PDB entry 8TV5 | X-ray diffraction, 4.60 A resolution (low resolution: residue-level contacts below are approximate; hydrogen-bond / salt-bridge calls are withheld) | chains A and C of the 4 polymer chains in the assembly

== Chain A ==
Protein: S1CE variant of Fab_L1 heavy chain
From: Homo sapiens
Sequence (236 residues; numbered 1 to 245; 9 numbers in that range are skipped by the numbering (no residue carries them; nothing is unmodelled there); the number before each row is that of its first residue):
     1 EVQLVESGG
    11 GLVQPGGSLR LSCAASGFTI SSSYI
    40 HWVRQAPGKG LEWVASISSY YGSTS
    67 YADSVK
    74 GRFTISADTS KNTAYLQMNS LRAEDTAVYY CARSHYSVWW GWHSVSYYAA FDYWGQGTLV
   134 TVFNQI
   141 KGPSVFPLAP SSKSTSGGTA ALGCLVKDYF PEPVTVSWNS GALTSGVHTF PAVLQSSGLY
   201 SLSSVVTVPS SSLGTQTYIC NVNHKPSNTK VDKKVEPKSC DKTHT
Not modelled in the structure: 241-245
Disulfide bonds: Cys23-Cys104, Cys164-Cys220

== Chain C ==
Protein: Ephrin type-A receptor 2
From: Homo sapiens
Notes: EC 2.7.10.1
UniProtKB: P29317 (EPHA2_HUMAN); residues 23-326 here = UniProt positions 23-326
Sequence (308 residues; row label = number of the first residue in the row):
    23 AAQGKEVVLL DFAAAGGELG WLTHPYGKGW DLMQNIMNDM PIYMYSVCNV MSGDQDNWLR
    83 TNWVYRGEAE RIFIELKFTV RDCNSFPGGA SSCKETFNLY YAESDLDYGT NFQKRLFTKI
   143 DTIAPDEITV SSDFEARHVK LNVEERSVGP LTRKGFYLAF QDIGACVALL SVRVYYKKCP
   203 ELLQGLAHFP ETIAGSDAPS LATVAGTCVD HAVVPPGGEE PRMHCAVDGE WLVPIGQCLC
   263 QAGYEKVEDA CQACSPGFFK FEASESPCLE CPEHTLPSPE GATSCECEEG FFRAPQDPAS
   323 MPCTLVPR
Not modelled in the structure: 23-26, 316-322, 328-330
Disulfide bonds: Cys70-Cys188, Cys105-Cys115, Cys201-Cys247, Cys230-Cys260, Cys262-Cys273, Cys276-Cys290, Cys309-Cys325
Differences from the reference sequence: expression tag (327-330)
Metal / ion sites: Mg2+ site 1: Asp143 (shared with 1 residue of chain F); Mg2+ site 2: Glu166 (shared with 1 residue of chain F)
Swiss-Prot annotation at these positions:
  - mutagenesis: Arg103 (R103E: Significantly reduced response to EFNA1)

== Chain A / chain C interface ==
Pairs across the interface - 45 pairs, chain A then chain C:
  Tyr34(A) - Phe156(C)
  Tyr59(A) - Cys70(C)
  Tyr59(A) - Asn71(C)
  Tyr59(A) - Val72(C)
  Tyr59(A) - Met73(C)
  Tyr59(A) - Ser74(C)
  Tyr60(A) - Cys70(C)
  Tyr60(A) - Val72(C)
  Tyr60(A) - Met73(C)
  Tyr60(A) - Pro109(C)
  Tyr109(A) - Phe156(C)
  Tyr109(A) - Glu157(C)
  Ser110(A) - Glu157(C)
  Val111(A) - Cys70(C)
  Val111(A) - Arg103(C)
  Val111(A) - Phe156(C)
  Val111(A) - Glu157(C)
  Trp112(A) - Ser68(C)
  Trp112(A) - Thr101(C)
  Trp112(A) - Arg103(C)
  Trp112(A) - Glu157(C)
  Trp112(A) - Cys188(C)
  Trp112(A) - Val189(C)
  Trp112(A) - Ala190(C)
  Trp113(A) - Glu157(C)
  Trp113(A) - Ala158(C)
  Trp113(A) - Arg159(C)
  Gly114(A) - Gln56(C)
  Gly114(A) - Asn57(C)
  Gly114(A) - Glu157(C)
  Trp115(A) - Met55(C)
  Trp115(A) - Gln56(C)
  Trp115(A) - Asn57(C)
  Trp115(A) - Ile64(C)
  Trp115(A) - Met66(C)
  His116(A) - Met55(C)
  His116(A) - Gln56(C)
  Ser117(A) - Asp53(C)
  Ser117(A) - Met55(C)
  Val118(A) - Leu54(C)
  Val118(A) - Met55(C)
  Val118(A) - Gln56(C)
  Ser119(A) - Asp53(C)
  Tyr120(A) - Gly49(C)
  Tyr120(A) - Asp53(C)
Other interface residues (no listed pair), chain A (16 interface residues in all): Ser62
Other interface residues (no listed pair), chain C (27 interface residues in all): Lys50, Thr151, Leu192

== Summary ==
16 residues of chain A and 27 residues of chain C are in contact. UniProt lists one mutagenesis site on chain
C.
Here chain A is S1CE variant of Fab_L1 heavy chain and chain C is Ephrin type-A receptor 2, both from Homo
sapiens. Entry 8TV5 (Structure of the EphA2 LBDCRD bound to FabS1CE_L1 in a 2:1 (EphA2 to Fab) ratio) was
determined by X-ray diffraction, deposited together with 8TV2, 8TRV and 8TV1.
